Entry 7CQQ (X-ray diffraction, 2.29 A resolution); this record covers chains A and B of the 3 polymer chains in the assembly.

Chain A (and B):
Name: Type III glutamate--ammonia ligase
Source organism: Rhodovulum sp. 12E13
Notes: EC 6.3.1.2; chain B of this document is another copy of the same molecule, construct and numbering; everything in this record applies to it too
UniProtKB: A0A369R1N0 (A0A369R1N0_9RHOB); residue numbers follow UniProt; this construct covers 1-430
Sequence (450 residues; row label = number of the first residue in the row; numbers below 1 keep their minus sign (Met-19 is residue -19)):
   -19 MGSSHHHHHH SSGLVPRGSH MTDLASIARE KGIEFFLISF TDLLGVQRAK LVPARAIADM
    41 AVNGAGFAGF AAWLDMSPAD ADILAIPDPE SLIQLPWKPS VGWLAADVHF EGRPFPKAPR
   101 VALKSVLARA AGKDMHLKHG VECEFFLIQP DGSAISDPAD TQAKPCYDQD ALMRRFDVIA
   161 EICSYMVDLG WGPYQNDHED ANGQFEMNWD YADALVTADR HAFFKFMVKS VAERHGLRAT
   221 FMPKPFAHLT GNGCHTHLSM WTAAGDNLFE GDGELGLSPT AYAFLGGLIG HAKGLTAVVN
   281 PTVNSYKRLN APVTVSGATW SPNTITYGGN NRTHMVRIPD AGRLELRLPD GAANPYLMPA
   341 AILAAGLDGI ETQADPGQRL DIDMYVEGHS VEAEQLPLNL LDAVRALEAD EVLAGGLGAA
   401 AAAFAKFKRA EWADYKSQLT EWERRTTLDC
Disordered / not traced: -19 to 1
Differences from the reference sequence: initiating methionine (-19); expression tag (-18 to 0)
Metal / ion sites: Mg2+ site 1: Glu122, Glu186 (together with AMP-PNP); Mg2+ site 2: Glu122, Glu325 (together with AMP-PNP); Mg2+ site 3: Glu124, Glu179, Glu186 (together with AMP-PNP, methionine sulfoximine)
Small-molecule neighbours:
  - AMP-PNP (ANP; phosphoaminophosphonic acid-adenylate ester): Lys118, His119, Gly120, Val121, Glu122, Tyr174, Gln175, Glu179, Glu186, Asn188, Trp189, Asp190, Tyr191, His235, His237, Leu238, Ser239, Trp241, Asn247, Arg312, Arg317, Gly322, Arg323, Glu325, Arg327
  - methionine sulfoximine (MSL; (2S)-2-amino-4-(methylsulfonimidoyl)butanoic acid): Glu124, Tyr147, Glu179, Gln184, Thr230, Gly231, Asn232, Gly233, His235, Arg288, Thr299, Trp300, Ser301, Arg312, Arg327
Reported in the primary citation:
  - Mg2+ coordination: Glu122, Glu124, Glu179, Glu186, His235, Glu325
  - binding site for AMP-PNP: Asn188, Arg312
  - binding site for methionine sulfoximine: Glu124, Glu179, Gly231, His235, Arg288, Arg327
  - mutagenesis - Y147A, Y174A, R317A: decreased stability
  - catalytic residues: Asp177, Glu186 (proposed by the authors, not directly observed)

Interface between chain A and chain B:
Contacting residue pairs (69):
  Phe15(A) - Ala160(B)
  Phe15(A) - Cys163(B)  hydrophobic
  Phe15(A) - Ser164(B)
  Leu17(A) - Met153(B)  hydrophobic
  Ser19(A) - Gln149(B)  hydrogen bond
  Val26(A) - Gln142(B)
  Val26(A) - Asp148(B)
  Gln27(A) - Tyr147(B)
  Gln27(A) - Asp148(B)
  Gln27(A) - Gln149(B)  hydrogen bond (backbone-backbone)
  Arg28(A) - Lys144(B)  hydrogen bond (side chain-backbone)
  Arg28(A) - Pro145(B)
  Arg28(A) - Cys146(B)  hydrogen bond (side chain-backbone)
  Arg28(A) - Tyr147(B)
  Ala29(A) - Tyr147(B)  hydrogen bond (backbone-backbone)
  Ala29(A) - Gln149(B)
  Ala29(A) - Asp177(B)
  Lys30(A) - Gln175(B)  hydrogen bond
  Lys30(A) - Asn176(B)
  Lys30(A) - Asp177(B)  salt bridge
  Leu31(A) - Leu152(B)  hydrophobic
  Leu31(A) - Gln175(B)
  Leu31(A) - Asn176(B)  hydrogen bond (backbone-backbone)
  Val32(A) - Tyr174(B)
  Pro33(A) - Pro173(B)
  Pro33(A) - Tyr174(B)
  Pro33(A) - Gln175(B)
  Arg35(A) - Gly172(B)
  Arg35(A) - Pro173(B)  hydrogen bond (side chain-backbone)
  Ala36(A) - Tyr174(B)
  Met40(A) - Tyr174(B)
  Met40(A) - Gln175(B)
  Phe47(A) - Tyr147(B)  hydrophobic
  Ala48(A) - Tyr147(B)  hydrogen bond (backbone-side chain)
  Ala48(A) - Trp300(B)  hydrophobic
  Ala48(A) - Arg312(B)
  Phe50(A) - Lys144(B)  hydrogen bond (backbone-side chain)
  Phe50(A) - Ser296(B)
  Phe50(A) - Gly297(B)
  Phe50(A) - Ala298(B)  hydrophobic
  Phe50(A) - Trp300(B)  hydrophobic
  Ala51(A) - Lys144(B)
  Ala51(A) - Cys146(B)  hydrophobic
  Ala51(A) - Asp180(B)
  Ala51(A) - Trp300(B)  hydrophobic
  Ala52(A) - Lys144(B)
  Trp53(A) - Lys144(B)
  Ser57(A) - Asp363(B)
  Pro58(A) - Trp300(B)  hydrophobic
  Pro58(A) - Arg312(B)  hydrogen bond (backbone-backbone)
  Pro58(A) - Thr313(B)
  Pro58(A) - Asp363(B)
  Ala59(A) - Asn310(B)
  Ala59(A) - Asn311(B)
  Ala59(A) - Thr313(B)
  Ala59(A) - Ile362(B)
  Ala59(A) - Asp363(B)
  Asp60(A) - Asn310(B)
  Ala61(A) - Asn310(B)  hydrogen bond (backbone-backbone)
  Asp62(A) - Asn310(B)
  Asp62(A) - Arg312(B)  salt bridge
  Asp62(A) - Arg317(B)  salt bridge
  Leu75(A) - Met153(B)  hydrophobic
  Lys78(A) - Phe156(B)
  Val81(A) - Phe156(B)  hydrophobic
  Trp83(A) - Gln149(B)
  Phe206(A) - Gln149(B)
  Phe206(A) - Asp150(B)
  Glu213(A) - Arg154(B)  salt bridge
Also at the interface, not in a pair above, chain A (33 interface residues in all): Lys209
Also at the interface, not in a pair above, chain B (38 interface residues in all): Asp157, Ile159, Val167, Asp190, Tyr365

Summary:
33 residues of chain A face 38 of chain B across their interface; the contacts include 12 hydrogen bonds and 4
salt bridges. Polar contacts include Lys30(A)-Asp177(B), Asp62(A)-Arg312(B) and Asp62(A)-Arg317(B). Chain A
binds AMP-PNP and methionine sulfoximine. From the paper: catalytic residues Asp177(A) and Glu186(A); Y147A,
Y174A and R317A of chain A reduce stability.
Both chains are Type III glutamate--ammonia ligase (Rhodovulum sp. 12E13). Entry 7CQQ (GmaS in complex with
AMPPNP and MetSox) was determined by X-ray diffraction (same publication as 7CQL, 7CQN, 7CQU, 7CQW and 7CQX).
